PDB entry 3WAJ | X-ray diffraction, 2.50 A resolution | chain A

# Chain A
Protein: Transmembrane oligosaccharyl transferase
From: Archaeoglobus fulgidus
Notes: EC 2.4.1.119
UniProt: O29867 (O29867_ARCFU); residues 1-868 here = UniProt positions 1-868
Chain sequence (875 residues; row label = number of the first residue in the row):
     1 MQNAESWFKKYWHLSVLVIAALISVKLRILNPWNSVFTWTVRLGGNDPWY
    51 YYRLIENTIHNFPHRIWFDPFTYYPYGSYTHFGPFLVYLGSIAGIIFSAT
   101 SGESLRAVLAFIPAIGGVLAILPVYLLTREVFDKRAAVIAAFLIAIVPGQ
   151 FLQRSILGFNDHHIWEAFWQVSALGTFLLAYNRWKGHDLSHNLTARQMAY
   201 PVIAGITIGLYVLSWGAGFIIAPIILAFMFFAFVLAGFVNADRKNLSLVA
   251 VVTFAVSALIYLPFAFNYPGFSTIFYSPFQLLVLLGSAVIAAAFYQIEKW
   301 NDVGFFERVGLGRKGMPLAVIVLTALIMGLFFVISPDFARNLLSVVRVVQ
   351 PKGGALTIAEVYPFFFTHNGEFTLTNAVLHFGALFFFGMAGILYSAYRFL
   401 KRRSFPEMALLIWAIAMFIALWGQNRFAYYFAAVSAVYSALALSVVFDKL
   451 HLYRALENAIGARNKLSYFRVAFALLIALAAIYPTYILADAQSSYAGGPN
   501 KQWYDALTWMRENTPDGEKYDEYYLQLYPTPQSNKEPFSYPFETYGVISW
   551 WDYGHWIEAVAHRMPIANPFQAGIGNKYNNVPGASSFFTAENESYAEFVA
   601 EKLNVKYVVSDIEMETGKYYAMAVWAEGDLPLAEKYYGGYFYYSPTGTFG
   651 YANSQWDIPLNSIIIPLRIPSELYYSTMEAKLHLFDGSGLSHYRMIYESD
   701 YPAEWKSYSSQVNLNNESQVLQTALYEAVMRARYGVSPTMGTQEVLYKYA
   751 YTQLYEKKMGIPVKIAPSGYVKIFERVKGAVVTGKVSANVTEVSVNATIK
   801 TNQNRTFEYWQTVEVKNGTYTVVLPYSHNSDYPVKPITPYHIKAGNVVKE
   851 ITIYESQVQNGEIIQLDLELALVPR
Unresolved in the structure: 1-14, 189-192, 334-373, 452-468, 869-875
Sequence notes: expression tag (869-875)
Curated features (UniProtKB/Swiss-Prot):
  - region: Trp550 to Asp552 (Interacts with target acceptor peptide in protein substrate)
  - motif: Gly45 to Asp47 (DXD motif 1), Asp161 to His163 (DXD motif 2), Thr357 to Glu360 (TIXE motif), Trp550 to Gly554 (WWDYG motif), Glu613 to Met622 (DKi motif)
  - binding site (Mn(2+)): Asp47, Asp161, His163
  - binding site (a glycophospholipid): His81, His162, Arg426
  - site: Asp47 (Interacts with target acceptor peptide in protein substrate), Arg154 (Important for catalytic activity), Glu360 (Interacts with target acceptor peptide in protein substrate), Lys618 (Interacts with target acceptor peptide in protein substrate)
  - mutagenesis: Asp47 (D47A/N: Complete loss of catalytic activity; D47E: Reduces catalytic activity by 80%), His81 (H81E: Complete loss of catalytic activity), Asp161 (D161A: Complete loss of catalytic activity), His162 (H162E: Complete loss of catalytic activity), His163 (H163A/D: Complete loss of catalytic activity), Glu360 (E360A/N: Complete loss of catalytic activity; E360Q: Reduces catalytic activity by 70%), Arg426 (R426A: Complete loss of catalytic activity; R426K: No effect)
Bound ions: Zn2+: Asp161, His163

# Summary
Asp161 and His163 form the Zn2+ site. Curated annotation (UniProt) lists 3 Mn2+-binding residues, 3
glycophospholipid-binding residues and 7 mutagenesis sites.
Chain A is Transmembrane oligosaccharyl transferase (Archaeoglobus fulgidus); the structure, Crystal structure
of the Archaeoglobus fulgidus oligosaccharyltransferase (O29867_ARCFU) complex with Zn and sulfate, was
determined by X-ray diffraction, deposited together with 3WAK.
